Entry 6VMB (electron microscopy, 5.23 A resolution (low resolution: residue-level contacts below are approximate; hydrogen-bond / salt-bridge calls are withheld)); this record covers chains C and E of the 26 polymer chains in the assembly.

Chain C:
Protein: ATP synthase subunit alpha, chloroplastic
Source organism: Spinacia oleracea
Notes: EC 7.1.2.2
Reference sequence: P06450 (ATPA_SPIOL); numbering as in UniProt (aligned over 1-507)
Amino-acid sequence (507 residues; numbered 1 to 507; the number before each row is that of its first residue):
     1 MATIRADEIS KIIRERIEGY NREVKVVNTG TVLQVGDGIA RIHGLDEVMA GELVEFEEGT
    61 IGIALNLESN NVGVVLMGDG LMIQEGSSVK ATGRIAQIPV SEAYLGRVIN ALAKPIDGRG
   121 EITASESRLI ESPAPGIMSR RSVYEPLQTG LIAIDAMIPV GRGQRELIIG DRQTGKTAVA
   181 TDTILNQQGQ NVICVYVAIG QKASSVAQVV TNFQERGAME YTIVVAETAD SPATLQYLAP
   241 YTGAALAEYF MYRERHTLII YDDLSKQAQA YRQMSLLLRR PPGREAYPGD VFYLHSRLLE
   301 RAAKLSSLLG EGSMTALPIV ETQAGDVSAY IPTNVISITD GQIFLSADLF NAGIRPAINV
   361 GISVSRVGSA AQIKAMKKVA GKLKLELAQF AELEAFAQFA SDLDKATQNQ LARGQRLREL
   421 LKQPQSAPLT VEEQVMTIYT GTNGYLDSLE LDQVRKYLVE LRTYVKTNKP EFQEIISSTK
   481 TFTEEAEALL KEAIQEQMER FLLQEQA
Not modelled in the structure: 1-4, 505-507
Ligand contacts: ATP (adenosine-5'-triphosphate): Asp171, Arg172, Gln173, Thr174, Gly175, Lys176, Thr177, Ala178, Phe350, Arg355, Gln423, Pro424, Gln425
UniProt features mapped onto this chain:
  - binding site (ATP): Gly170 to Thr177
  - site: Ser363 (Required for activity)

Chain E:
Protein: ATP synthase subunit beta, chloroplastic
Source organism: Spinacia oleracea
Notes: EC 7.1.2.2
Reference sequence: P00825 (ATPB_SPIOL); numbering as in UniProt (aligned over 1-498)
Amino-acid sequence (498 residues; each row starts with the number of its first residue):
     1 MRINPTTSDP GVSTLEKKNL GRIAQIIGPV LDVAFPPGKM PNIYNALIVK GRDTAGQPMN
    61 VTCEVQQLLG NNRVRAVAMS ATDGLTRGME VIDTGAPLSV PVGGATLGRI FNVLGEPVDN
   121 LGPVDTRTTS PIHRSAPAFT QLDTKLSIFE TGIKVVDLLA PYRRGGKIGL FGGAGVGKTV
   181 LIMELINNIA KAHGGVSVFG GVGERTREGN DLYMEMKESG VINEQNIAES KVALVYGQMN
   241 EPPGARMRVG LTALTMAEYF RDVNEQDVLL FIDNIFRFVQ AGSEVSALLG RMPSAVGYQP
   301 TLSTEMGSLQ ERITSTKEGS ITSIQAVYVP ADDLTDPAPA TTFAHLDATT VLSRGLAAKG
   361 IYPAVDPLDS TSTMLQPRIV GEEHYEIAQR VKETLQRYKE LQDIIAILGL DELSEEDRLT
   421 VARARKIERF LSQPFFVAEV FTGSPGKYVG LAETIRGFQL ILSGELDSLP EQAFYLVGNI
   481 DEATAKAMNL EMESKLKK
Not modelled in the structure: 1-15, 497-498
Ligand contacts: ATP (adenosine-5'-triphosphate): Ala344, Gln376, Arg378
UniProt features mapped onto this chain:
  - binding site (ATP): Gly172 to Thr179

How chain C and chain E interact:
Residue-residue contacts (71; chain C residue first):
  Leu45(C) - Arg87(E)
  Asp46(C) - Arg87(E)
  Val48(C) - Thr86(E)
  Val48(C) - Arg87(E)
  Met49(C) - Gly84(E)
  Met49(C) - Leu85(E)
  Met49(C) - Thr86(E)
  Ala50(C) - Thr82(E)
  Ala50(C) - Asp83(E)
  Ala50(C) - Gly84(E)
  Ala50(C) - Leu85(E)
  Asn66(C) - Ile26(E)
  Leu67(C) - Ala24(E)
  Leu67(C) - Gln25(E)
  Leu67(C) - Ile26(E)
  Leu67(C) - Arg87(E)
  Glu68(C) - Ala24(E)
  Glu68(C) - Gln25(E)
  Glu68(C) - Ile27(E)
  Glu68(C) - Arg87(E)
  Ser69(C) - Ala24(E)
  Ser69(C) - Gln25(E)
  Val72(C) - Arg87(E)
  Ile95(C) - Thr54(E)
  Glu131(C) - Asp83(E)
  Ala134(C) - Asn240(E)
  Ile137(C) - Gly209(E)
  Ile137(C) - Asn210(E)
  Ile137(C) - Tyr236(E)
  Met138(C) - Asn120(E)
  Arg140(C) - Thr206(E)
  Arg140(C) - Asn210(E)
  Arg141(C) - Asn210(E)
  Ser142(C) - Asn210(E)
  Ser142(C) - Asp211(E)
  Arg165(C) - Arg207(E)
  Arg280(C) - Ile27(E)
  Arg280(C) - Gly28(E)
  Pro281(C) - Ala287(E)
  Pro281(C) - Gly290(E)
  Gly289(C) - Glu284(E)
  Phe292(C) - Met239(E)
  Phe292(C) - Arg246(E)
  Tyr293(C) - Ala81(E)
  Tyr293(C) - Asn240(E)
  Tyr293(C) - Glu241(E)
  Tyr293(C) - Pro242(E)
  Tyr293(C) - Arg246(E)
  Ser296(C) - Met239(E)
  Ser296(C) - Asn240(E)
  Ser296(C) - Arg246(E)
  Glu300(C) - Arg205(E)
  Glu300(C) - Thr206(E)
  Glu300(C) - Arg207(E)
  Glu300(C) - Asn240(E)
  Ser328(C) - Ala331(E)
  Tyr330(C) - Gln280(E)
  Tyr330(C) - Glu284(E)
  Thr333(C) - Tyr328(E)
  Asn334(C) - Gln280(E)
  Ile336(C) - Arg205(E)
  Ser337(C) - Arg205(E)
  Ser337(C) - Arg277(E)
  Ile338(C) - Arg205(E)
  Thr339(C) - Arg205(E)
  Asp340(C) - Arg205(E)
  Asp340(C) - Arg207(E)
  Val364(C) - Arg354(E)
  Arg366(C) - Arg207(E)
  Arg366(C) - Glu208(E)
  Val367(C) - Arg207(E)
Also at the interface, not in a pair above, chain C (43 interface residues in all): Glu47, Asn71, Leu129, Pro282, Arg297
Also at the interface, not in a pair above, chain E (40 interface residues in all): Ile110, Val118, Ala174, Phe276, Leu288

Summary:
Chain C and chain E form an interface of 43 and 40 residues respectively. Ligands of chain C: ATP. Chain E
binds ATP. UniProt lists 8 ATP-binding residues on chain C; 8 ATP-binding residues on chain E.
Here chain C is ATP synthase subunit alpha, chloroplastic and chain E is ATP synthase subunit beta,
chloroplastic, both from Spinacia oleracea. Entry 6VMB (Chloroplast ATP synthase (C1, CF1FO)) was determined
by electron microscopy, deposited together with 6VM1, 6VM4, 6VMD, 6VMG, 6VOF, 6VOG and 8 further entries.
